PDB entry 7V05 | electron microscopy, 3.40 A resolution | chains B and X of the 29 polymer chains in the assembly

[Chain B]
Protein: 850 Fab Heavy Chain
Source organism: Mus musculus
Notes: antibody fragment or engineered binder
Sequence (226 residues; each row starts with the number of its first residue; a row labelled like 82A-82C holds insertion residues (82A, then the next letters in order)):
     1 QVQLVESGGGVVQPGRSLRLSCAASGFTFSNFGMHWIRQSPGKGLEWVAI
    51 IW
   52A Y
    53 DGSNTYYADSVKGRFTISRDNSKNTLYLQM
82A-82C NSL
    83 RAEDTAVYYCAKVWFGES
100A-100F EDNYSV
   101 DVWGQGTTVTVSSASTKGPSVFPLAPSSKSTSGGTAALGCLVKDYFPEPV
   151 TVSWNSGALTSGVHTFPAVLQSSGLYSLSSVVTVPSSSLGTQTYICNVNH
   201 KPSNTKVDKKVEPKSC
Disordered / not traced: 215-216
Cystine bridges: Cys22-Cys92, Cys140-Cys196

[Chain X]
Protein: Circumsporozoite protein
Source organism: Plasmodium falciparum
UniProtKB: Q7K740 (CSP_PLAF7); residues -104 to 260 here correspond to UniProt positions 20-384 (UniProt number = residue number + 124)
Sequence (372 residues; row label = number of the first residue in the row; numbers below 1 keep their minus sign (Phe-104 is residue -104)):
  -104 FQEYQCYGSSSNTRVLNELNYDNAGTNLYNELEMNYYGKQENWYSLKKNS
   -54 RSLGENDDGNNEDNEKLRKPKHKKLKQPADGNPDPNANPNVDPNANPNVD
    -4 PNANPNVDPNANPNANPNANPNANPNANPNANPNANPNANPNANPNANPN
    46 ANPNANPNANPNANPNANPNANPNANPNANPNANPNANPNANPNANPNAN
    96 PNANPNANPNANPNANPNANPNANPNANPNANPNANPNANPNANPNANPN
   146 ANPNKNNQGNGQGHNMPNDPNRNVDENANANSAVKNNNNEEPSDKHIKEY
   196 LNKIQNSLSTEWSPCSVTCGNGIQVRIKPGSANKPKDELDYANDIEKKIC
   246 KMEKCSSVFNVVQSSPHHHHHH
Disordered / not traced: -104 to 3, 115-267
Construct notes: conflict Ala74 (Val198 in Q7K740), Asn75 (Asp199 in Q7K740), Gln258 (Asn382 in Q7K740); expression tag (261-267)

[Chain B / chain X interface]
Residue-residue contacts (23):
  Asn31(B) - Asn105(X)
  Asn31(B) - Ala106(X)
  Phe32(B) - Asn105(X)
  Gly33(B) - Pro104(X)
  Gly33(B) - Asn105(X)  hydrogen bond (backbone-side chain)
  Trp52(B) - Pro100(X)
  Trp52(B) - Asn103(X)  hydrogen bond (side chain-backbone)
  Trp52(B) - Pro104(X)
  Tyr52A(B) - Pro104(X)  hydrogen bond (backbone-backbone)
  Tyr52A(B) - Asn105(X)
  Tyr58(B) - Asn99(X)
  Tyr58(B) - Pro100(X)
  Val95(B) - Pro104(X)  hydrophobic
  Trp96(B) - Asn105(X)  hydrogen bond (backbone-side chain)
  Phe97(B) - Asn107(X)
  Phe97(B) - Pro108(X)
  Asp100B(B) - Asn101(X)
  Asn100C(B) - Asn99(X)
  Asn100C(B) - Asn101(X)  hydrogen bond
  Tyr100D(B) - Asn101(X)  hydrogen bond (backbone-backbone)
  Tyr100D(B) - Ala102(X)
  Tyr100D(B) - Asn103(X)  hydrogen bond
  Tyr100D(B) - Pro104(X)
Also at the interface, not in a pair above, chain B (14 interface residues in all): Ile50, Ser100
Also at the interface, not in a pair above, chain X (11 interface residues in all): Ala98

[Summary]
The interface between chain B and chain X involves 14 residues on one side and 11 on the other, with 7
hydrogen bonds. Polar pairs include Gly33(B)-Asn105(X), Trp52(B)-Asn103(X) and Trp96(B)-Asn105(X).
Here chain B is 850 Fab Heavy Chain (Mus musculus) and chain X is Circumsporozoite protein (Plasmodium
falciparum). Entry 7V05 (Complex of Plasmodium falciparum circumsporozoite protein with 850 Fab) was
determined by electron microscopy, deposited together with 7UYL and 7UYM.
